5HFG - chain A; structure by X-ray diffraction, 1.82 A resolution.

# Chain A
Name: Uncharacterized protein, cytosolic disulfide reductase DsbM
Source organism: Pseudomonas aeruginosa PAO1
UniProt: Q9I774 (Q9I774_PSEAE); residue numbers follow UniProt; this construct covers 1-234
Sequence (238 residues; numbered -3 to 234; the number before each row is that of its first residue; numbers below 1 keep their minus sign (Gly-3 is residue -3)):
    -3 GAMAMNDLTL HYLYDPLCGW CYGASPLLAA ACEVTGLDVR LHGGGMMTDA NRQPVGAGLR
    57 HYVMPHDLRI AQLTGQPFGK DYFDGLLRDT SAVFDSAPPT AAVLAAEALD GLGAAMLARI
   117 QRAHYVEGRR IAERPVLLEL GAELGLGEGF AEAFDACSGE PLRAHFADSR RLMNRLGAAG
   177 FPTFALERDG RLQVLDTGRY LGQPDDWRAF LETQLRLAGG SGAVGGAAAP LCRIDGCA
Disordered / not traced: -3 to 3, 45-48, 53-54, 215-234
Cystine bridges: Cys14-Cys17
Sequence notes: expression tag (-3 to 0)
What the authors report for this chain:
  - catalytic residues: Cys14, Cys17 (proposed by the authors, not directly observed)
  - contacts within the chain: Cys14-Cys17, Trp16-Ile66 (hydrophobic contact), Trp16-Leu69 (hydrophobic contact)
  - conformationally variable residues (side-chain flip): Cys14

# Summary
The paper reports catalytic residues Cys14 and Cys17; conformational variability at Cys14.
Chain A is Uncharacterized protein, cytosolic disulfide reductase DsbM (Pseudomonas aeruginosa PAO1); the
structure, Cytosolic disulfide reductase DsbM from Pseudomonas aeruginosa, was determined by X-ray diffraction
(same publication as 5HFI).
